3MHH - chains B and C of the 4 polymer chains in the assembly; structure by X-ray diffraction, 2.45 A resolution.

== Chain B ==
Protein: Protein SUS1
Source organism: Saccharomyces cerevisiae
UniProt: Q6WNK7 (SUS1_YEAST); residue numbers follow UniProt; this construct covers 1-96
Chain sequence (96 residues; numbered 1 to 96; the number before each row is that of its first residue):
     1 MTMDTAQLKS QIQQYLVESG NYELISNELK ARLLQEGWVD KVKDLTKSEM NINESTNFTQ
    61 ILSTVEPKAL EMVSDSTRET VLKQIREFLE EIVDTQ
Unresolved in the structure: 1-3
Swiss-Prot annotation at these positions:
  - cross-link: Lys68 (Glycyl lysine isopeptide (Lys-Gly) (interchain with G-Cter in ubiquitin))
  - mutagenesis: Glu18 to Gly20 (In sus1-10; dissociates from TREX-2 while leaving its interaction with SAGA intact), Gly37 to Trp38 (In sus1-11; impairs binding to both TREX-2 and SAGA), Val73 to Asp75 (In sus1-12; dissociates from TREX-2 while leaving its interaction with SAGA intact)

== Chain C ==
Protein: SAGA-associated factor 11
Source organism: Saccharomyces cerevisiae
UniProt: Q03067 (SGF11_YEAST); residue numbers follow UniProt; this construct covers 1-99
Chain sequence (99 residues; row label = number of the first residue in the row):
     1 MTEETITIDS ISNGILNNLL TTLIQDIVAR ETTQQQLLKT RYPDLRSYYF DPNGSLDING
    61 LQKQQESSQY IHCENCGRDV SANRLAAHLQ RCLSRGARR
Unresolved in the structure: 1-2, 96-99
Bound ions: Zn2+: Cys73, Cys76, His88, Cys92
Swiss-Prot annotation at these positions:
  - zinc finger: Ile71 to Cys92 (SGF11-type)
  - binding site (Zn(2+)): Cys73, Cys76, His88, Cys92
  - mutagenesis: Ile15 (I15A: Moerately decreases the affinity of SGF11 for SUS1), Asn18 (N18NA: Causes a dramatic decrease in the affinity of SGF11 for SUS1), Leu19 (L19LA: Causes a dramatic decrease in the affinity of SGF11 for SUS1), Asp57 (D57A: Reduces deubiquitination activity of the SAGA DUB module; when associated with A-60), Gly60 (G60A: Reduces deubiquitination activity of the SAGA DUB module; when associated with A-57), Arg84 (R84A: No effect), Leu85 (L85D: Strongly reduces deubiquitination activity of the SAGA DUB module), Ala86 (A86D: Moderately impairs deubiquitination activity of the SAGA DUB module), Leu89 (L89D: Strongly reduces deubiquitination activity of the SAGA DUB module), Arg91 (R91A: No effect)

== How chain B and chain C interact ==
Pairs across the interface (51; chain B residue first):
  Leu8(B) - Ile6(C)  hydrophobic
  Lys9(B) - Gly14(C)
  Lys9(B) - Asn18(C)  hydrogen bond
  Ile12(B) - Ile11(C)  hydrophobic
  Gln13(B) - Asn18(C)
  Leu16(B) - Ile15(C)  hydrophobic
  Tyr22(B) - Leu19(C)
  Ile25(B) - Leu19(C)  hydrophobic
  Ser26(B) - Leu19(C)
  Leu29(B) - Leu19(C)  hydrophobic
  Leu33(B) - Leu23(C)  hydrophobic
  Trp38(B) - Leu23(C)  hydrophobic
  Trp38(B) - Ile24(C)  hydrophobic
  Trp38(B) - Ile27(C)  hydrophobic
  Lys43(B) - Ile27(C)
  Lys43(B) - Glu31(C)
  Thr46(B) - Val28(C)
  Thr46(B) - Glu31(C)
  Lys47(B) - Glu31(C)  salt bridge
  Met50(B) - Thr32(C)
  Met50(B) - Gln35(C)
  Thr56(B) - Thr32(C)
  Thr56(B) - Gln35(C)
  Thr56(B) - Gln36(C)
  Phe58(B) - Gln25(C)
  Phe58(B) - Val28(C)  hydrophobic
  Phe58(B) - Ala29(C)
  Phe58(B) - Thr32(C)
  Leu62(B) - Gln25(C)
  Val65(B) - Val28(C)  hydrophobic
  Glu66(B) - Thr21(C)
  Glu66(B) - Ile24(C)
  Glu66(B) - Gln25(C)  hydrogen bond
  Ala69(B) - Ile24(C)  hydrophobic
  Leu70(B) - Leu20(C)  hydrophobic
  Leu70(B) - Ile24(C)  hydrophobic
  Val73(B) - Leu20(C)  hydrophobic
  Arg78(B) - Leu16(C)
  Arg78(B) - Leu20(C)
  Val81(B) - Leu16(C)  hydrophobic
  Leu82(B) - Ser12(C)
  Leu82(B) - Asn13(C)
  Ile85(B) - Ser12(C)
  Ile85(B) - Ile15(C)  hydrophobic
  Ile85(B) - Leu16(C)
  Arg86(B) - Ile8(C)
  Arg86(B) - Asp9(C)  salt bridge
  Arg86(B) - Ser12(C)
  Leu89(B) - Ile11(C)  hydrophobic
  Leu89(B) - Ser12(C)
  Val93(B) - Ile8(C)  hydrophobic
Also at the interface, not in a pair above, chain B (37 interface residues in all): Lys30, Val39, Val42, Ser55, Ile61, Glu90, Thr95
Also at the interface, not in a pair above, chain C (25 interface residues in all): Asn17, Lys39

== In short ==
37 residues of chain B face 25 of chain C across their interface; the contacts include 2 hydrogen bonds and 2
salt bridges. Polar contacts include Lys47(B)-Glu31(C), Arg86(B)-Asp9(C) and Lys9(B)-Asn18(C).
Chain B is Protein SUS1 and chain C is SAGA-associated factor 11, both from Saccharomyces cerevisiae; the
structure, Structure of the SAGA Ubp8/Sgf11/Sus1/Sgf73 DUB module, was determined by X-ray diffraction.
